PDB entry 3Q0D | X-ray diffraction, 2.37 A resolution | chains X and B of the 4 polymer chains in the assembly

== Chain X ==
Molecule: Histone-lysine N-methyltransferase, H3 lysine-9 specific SUVH5
Organism: Arabidopsis thaliana
Notes: EC 2.1.1.43; fragment: SUVH5 SRA Domain
UniProt: O82175 (SUVH5_ARATH); numbering as in UniProt (aligned over 362-528)
Chain sequence (167 residues; row label = number of the first residue in the row):
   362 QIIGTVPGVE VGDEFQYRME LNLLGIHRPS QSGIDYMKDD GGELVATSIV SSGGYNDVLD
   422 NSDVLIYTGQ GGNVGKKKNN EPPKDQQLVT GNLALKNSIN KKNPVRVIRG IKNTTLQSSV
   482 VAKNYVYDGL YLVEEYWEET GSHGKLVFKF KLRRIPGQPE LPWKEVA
Disordered / not traced: 400-404, 436-443, 474-483, 525-528
Reported in the primary citation:
  - binding site for the 10-nt DNA strand: Gln392
  - binding site for the 10-nt DNA strand (chain B): Gln392

== Chain B ==
Molecule: 10-nt DNA strand
Sequence (10 nucleotides; each row starts with the number of its first residue):
     1 TCCACGTCAG
Modified residues: 5CM (5-methyl-2'-deoxy-cytidine-5'-monophosphate) at position 5

== How chain X and chain B interact ==
Pairs across the interface - 35 pairs, chain X then chain B:
  Tyr378(X) - DT7(B)  phosphate contact
  Tyr378(X) - DC8(B)  hydrogen bond to the phosphate
  Arg379(X) - 5CM_5(B)  sugar contact
  Arg379(X) - DG6(B)  phosphate contact
  Arg379(X) - DT7(B)  hydrogen bond to the phosphate
  Met380(X) - DT7(B)  sugar contact
  Met380(X) - DC8(B)  sugar contact
  Asn383(X) - DC8(B)  hydrogen bond to the phosphate
  Asn383(X) - DA9(B)  phosphate contact
  Arg389(X) - DA9(B)  phosphate contact
  Arg389(X) - DG10(B)  salt bridge to the phosphate
  Ser391(X) - DA4(B)  base contact
  Ser391(X) - DG6(B)  sugar contact
  Ser391(X) - DT7(B)  hydrogen bond to the base
  Ser391(X) - DC8(B)  sugar contact
  Gln392(X) - DA4(B)  base contact
  Gln392(X) - 5CM_5(B)  sugar contact
  Gln392(X) - DG6(B)  hydrogen bond to the base
  Ser393(X) - DA4(B)  phosphate contact
  Ser393(X) - 5CM_5(B)  phosphate contact
  Gly394(X) - 5CM_5(B)  hydrogen bond to the phosphate
  Tyr397(X) - DG10(B)  sugar contact
  Val411(X) - 5CM_5(B)  base contact
  Ser412(X) - 5CM_5(B)  base contact
  Ser413(X) - 5CM_5(B)  hydrogen bond to the base
  Gly414(X) - 5CM_5(B)  hydrogen bond to the base
  Gly415(X) - 5CM_5(B)  hydrogen bond to the base
  Tyr416(X) - 5CM_5(B)  hydrogen bond to the phosphate
  Asp418(X) - 5CM_5(B)  hydrogen bond to the base
  Tyr428(X) - 5CM_5(B)  hydrogen bond to the base
  Thr429(X) - 5CM_5(B)  hydrogen bond to the base
  Gln431(X) - 5CM_5(B)  phosphate contact
  Thr451(X) - DG10(B)  phosphate contact
  Tyr486(X) - DG6(B)  sugar contact
  Tyr486(X) - DT7(B)  hydrogen bond to the phosphate
Also at the interface, not in a pair above, chain X (26 interface residues in all): Gln377, Ile395, Gly430, Gly432

== Summary ==
Chain X and chain B form an interface of 26 and 7 residues respectively, with 14 hydrogen bonds and 1 salt
bridge. Polar pairs include Ser391(X)-DT7(B), Gln392(X)-DG6(B) and Ser413(X)-5CM_5(B). The paper reports a
binding site for the 10-nt DNA strand at Gln392(X); a binding site for the 10-nt DNA strand (chain B) at
Gln392(X).
Here chain X is Histone-lysine N-methyltransferase, H3 lysine-9 specific SUVH5 (Arabidopsis thaliana) and
chain B is a 10-nt DNA strand. Entry 3Q0D (Crystal structure of SUVH5 SRA- hemi methylated CG DNA complex) was
determined by X-ray diffraction (same publication as 3Q0B, 3Q0C and 3Q0F).
